7QCQ - chains AAA and BBB; structure by X-ray diffraction, 1.70 A resolution.

Chain AAA:
Molecule: Vhh Z70
Source organism: Lama glama
Notes: antibody fragment or engineered binder
Chain sequence (133 residues; each row starts with the number of its first residue):
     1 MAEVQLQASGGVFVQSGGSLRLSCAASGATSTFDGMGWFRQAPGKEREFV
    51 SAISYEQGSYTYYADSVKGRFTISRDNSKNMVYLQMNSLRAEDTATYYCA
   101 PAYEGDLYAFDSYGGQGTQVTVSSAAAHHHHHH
Not modelled in the structure: 1-9, 111-115, 125-133
Disulfides: Cys-24/Cys-99
Reported in the primary citation:
  - conformationally variable residues (order/disorder transition): Asp-111 to Gly-115

Chain BBB:
Molecule: Tau 301-312
Source organism: Lama glama
Chain sequence (14 residues; row label = number of the first residue in the row):
   301 PGGGSVQIVYKPKK
Not modelled in the structure: 301-303, 314

Chain AAA / chain BBB interface:
Residue-residue contacts (23; chain AAA residue first):
  Phe-39(AAA) / Val-309(BBB)  hydrophobic
  Arg-47(AAA) / Gln-307(BBB)
  Phe-49(AAA) / Val-309(BBB)
  Phe-49(AAA) / Tyr-310(BBB)
  Phe-49(AAA) / Lys-311(BBB)
  Phe-49(AAA) / Pro-312(BBB)
  Tyr-62(AAA) / Lys-311(BBB)
  Tyr-63(AAA) / Pro-312(BBB)
  Glu-104(AAA) / Lys-311(BBB)
  Gly-105(AAA) / Lys-311(BBB)
  Asp-106(AAA) / Val-309(BBB)
  Asp-106(AAA) / Tyr-310(BBB)
  Asp-106(AAA) / Lys-311(BBB)  hydrogen bond (side chain-backbone)
  Leu-107(AAA) / Gln-307(BBB)
  Leu-107(AAA) / Ile-308(BBB)
  Leu-107(AAA) / Val-309(BBB)  hydrogen bond (backbone-backbone)
  Tyr-108(AAA) / Val-306(BBB)  hydrophobic
  Tyr-108(AAA) / Gln-307(BBB)
  Tyr-108(AAA) / Ile-308(BBB)  hydrophobic
  Ala-109(AAA) / Val-306(BBB)
  Ala-109(AAA) / Gln-307(BBB)  hydrogen bond (backbone-backbone)
  Phe-110(AAA) / Ser-305(BBB)
  Phe-110(AAA) / Val-306(BBB)  hydrophobic
Also at the interface, not in a pair above, chain AAA (14 interface residues in all): Glu-48, Ala-64
Interface features reported in the paper:
  - epitope / paratope residues, chain AAA: Arg-47(AAA), Tyr-63(AAA), Glu-104(AAA)
  - epitope / paratope residues, chain BBB: Ser-305(BBB)

Summary:
14 residues of chain AAA face 8 of chain BBB across their interface; the contacts include 3 hydrogen bonds.
Among the polar pairs are Asp-106(AAA)/Lys-311(BBB), Leu-107(AAA)/Val-309(BBB) and Ala-109(AAA)/Gln-307(BBB).
From the paper: epitope/paratope residues Arg-47(AAA), Tyr-63(AAA) and Ser-305(BBB) among others;
conformational variability at Asp-111(AAA).
Here chain AAA is Vhh Z70 and chain BBB is Tau 301-312, both from Lama glama. Entry 7QCQ (VHH Z70 in
interaction with PHF6 Tau peptide) was determined by X-ray diffraction.
